PDB entry 6PWS | X-ray diffraction, 1.00 A resolution | chain A

== Chain A ==
Protein: Fc fragment of IgE receptor II
Source organism: Bos taurus
Reference sequence: E1BIQ4 (E1BIQ4_BOVIN); residues 157-290 here correspond to UniProt positions 169-302 (UniProt number = residue number + 12)
Sequence (134 residues; numbered 157 to 290; the number before each row is that of its first residue):
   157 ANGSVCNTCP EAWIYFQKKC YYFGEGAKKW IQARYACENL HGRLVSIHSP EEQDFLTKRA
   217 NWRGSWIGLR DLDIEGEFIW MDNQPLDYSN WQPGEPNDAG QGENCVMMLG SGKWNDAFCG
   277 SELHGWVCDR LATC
Unresolved in the structure: 157-161
Disulfides: Cys-162/Cys-290, Cys-165/Cys-176, Cys-193/Cys-284, Cys-261/Cys-275
Metal / ion sites: Ca2+ site 1: Asp-227, Glu-231, Asp-254, Glu-259, Asn-260; Ca2+ site 2: Glu-251, Asn-253, Glu-259, Asn-271, Asp-272 (together with methyl alpha-D-mannopyranoside)
Small-molecule neighbours: methyl alpha-D-mannopyranoside (MMA): Glu-251, Asn-253, Ala-255, Glu-259, Asn-271, Asp-272, Ala-273
What the authors report for this chain:
  - Ca2+ coordination: Asn-253, Asp-254, Glu-259
  - binding site for methyl alpha-D-mannopyranoside: Asn-253

== In short ==
Bound to chain A: methyl alpha-D-mannopyranoside. Asp-227, Glu-231, Asp-254, Glu-259 and Asn-260 coordinate
Ca2+ site 1. Glu-251, Asn-253, Glu-259, Asn-271 and Asp-272 coordinate Ca2+ site 2. From the paper: a binding
site for methyl alpha-D-mannopyranoside at Asn-253; Ca2+ coordination by Asn-253, Asp-254 and Glu-259.
Chain A is Fc fragment of IgE receptor II (Bos taurus); the structure, Crystal structure of the cow C-type
carbohydrate-recognition domain of CD23 in the presence of alpha-methyl mannoside, was determined by X-ray
diffraction (same publication as 6PWR and 6PWT).
